Entry 7W17 (electron microscopy, 2.50 A resolution); this record covers chains B and D of the 4 polymer chains in the assembly.

Chain B:
Molecule: VP2
From: Homo sapiens
Amino-acid sequence (263 residues; each row starts with the number of its first residue):
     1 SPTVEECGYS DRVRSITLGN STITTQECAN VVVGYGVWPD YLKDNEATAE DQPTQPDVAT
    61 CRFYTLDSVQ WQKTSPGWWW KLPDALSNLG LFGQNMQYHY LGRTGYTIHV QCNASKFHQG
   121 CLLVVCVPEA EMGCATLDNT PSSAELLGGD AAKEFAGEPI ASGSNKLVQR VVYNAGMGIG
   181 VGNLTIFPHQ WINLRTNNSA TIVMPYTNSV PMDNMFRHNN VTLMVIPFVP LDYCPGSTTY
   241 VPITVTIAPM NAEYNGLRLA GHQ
Disordered / not traced: 1-7

Chain D:
Molecule: VP4
From: Homo sapiens
Amino-acid sequence (68 residues; numbered 1 to 68; the number before each row is that of its first residue):
     1 GAQVSTQKTG AHETGLNASG NSIIHYTNIN YYKDAASNSA TRQDFAQDPG KFTEPVKDIM
    61 IKSLPALN
Disordered / not traced: 13-23

Chain B / chain D interface:
Contacting residue pairs (13; chain B residue first):
  S10(B) - N68(D)  hydrogen bond (side chain-backbone)
  D11(B) - N68(D)  hydrogen bond (backbone-backbone)
  R12(B) - L67(D)  hydrogen bond (side chain-backbone)
  R12(B) - N68(D)  hydrogen bond (side chain-backbone)
  N30(B) - V56(D)
  N30(B) - D58(D)  hydrogen bond (side chain-backbone)
  V31(B) - V56(D)
  V31(B) - K57(D)  hydrogen bond (backbone-backbone)
  V32(B) - P55(D)  hydrophobic
  V32(B) - V56(D)  hydrophobic
  V33(B) - P55(D)
  Y35(B) - K51(D)
  T196(B) - L67(D)
Also at the interface, not in a pair above, chain B (16 interface residues in all): Y9, R14, C28, A29, G34, W38, I186
Also at the interface, not in a pair above, chain D (10 interface residues in all): F52, M60, A66

Summary:
16 residues of chain B and 10 residues of chain D are in contact; the contacts include 6 hydrogen bonds. Polar
contacts include S10(B)-N68(D), R12(B)-L67(D) and R12(B)-N68(D).
Here chain B is VP2 and chain D is VP4, both from Homo sapiens. Entry 7W17 (Coxsackievirus B3 full particle at
pH7.4 (VP3-234E)) was determined by electron microscopy (same publication as 7VXH, 7VXZ, 7VY0, 7VY5, 7VY6,
7VYK and 3 further entries).
